3ZQF - chains A and C; structure by X-ray diffraction, 2.56 A resolution.

[Chain A]
Name: Tetracycline repressor protein class B from transposon TN10, tetracycline repressor protein class D
Organism: Escherichia coli
UniProt: chimeric construct of P04483, P0ACT4: residues 1-187 from P04483 (TETR2_ECOLI) positions 1-187 (same numbers); residues 188-208 from P0ACT4 positions 188-208 (same numbers)
Amino-acid sequence (208 residues; row label = number of the first residue in the row):
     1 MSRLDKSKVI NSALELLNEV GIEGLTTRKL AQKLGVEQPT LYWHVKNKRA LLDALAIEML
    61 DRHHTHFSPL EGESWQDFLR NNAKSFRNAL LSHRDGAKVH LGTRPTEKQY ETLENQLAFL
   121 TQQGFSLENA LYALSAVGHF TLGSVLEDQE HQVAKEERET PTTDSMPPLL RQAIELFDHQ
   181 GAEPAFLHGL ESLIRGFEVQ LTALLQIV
Disordered / not traced: 1-2, 67-72, 152-165, 206-208
Differences from the reference sequence: engineered mutation S68 (Cys in P04483), N88 (Cys in P04483), T121 (Cys in P04483), S144 (Cys in P04483)

[Chain C]
Name: Anti-inducer peptide TAP1
Amino-acid sequence (16 residues; row label = number of the first residue in the row):
     1 KASEGLARVA ALARSR
Disordered / not traced: 1-3

[How chain A and chain C interact]
Contacting residue pairs - 22 pairs, chain A then chain C:
  L60(A) - R14(C)
  H64(A) - S15(C)  hydrogen bond (side chain-backbone)
  H64(A) - R16(C)
  N82(A) - R16(C)  hydrogen bond
  F86(A) - S15(C)
  H100(A) - R14(C)  hydrogen bond (side chain-backbone)
  H100(A) - S15(C)
  G102(A) - R14(C)
  T103(A) - R14(C)  hydrogen bond (backbone-side chain)
  P105(A) - A10(C)
  P105(A) - A13(C)  hydrophobic
  Q109(A) - A13(C)  hydrogen bond (side chain-backbone)
  Q109(A) - R14(C)  hydrogen bond (side chain-backbone)
  Q109(A) - R16(C)
  Y110(A) - A10(C)
  Y110(A) - A13(C)  hydrophobic
  T112(A) - R16(C)
  L113(A) - V9(C)  hydrophobic
  L113(A) - L12(C)  hydrophobic
  L113(A) - R16(C)
  Q116(A) - R16(C)  hydrogen bond
  S135(A) - L12(C)
Interface residues without a listed pair, chain A (16 interface residues in all): L101, L134

[Overview]
16 residues of chain A face 7 of chain C across their interface, with 7 hydrogen bonds. Polar pairs include
H64(A)-S15(C), N82(A)-R16(C) and H100(A)-R14(C).
Here chain A is Tetracycline repressor protein class B from transposon TN10, tetracycline repressor protein
class D (Escherichia coli) and chain C is Anti-inducer peptide TAP1. Entry 3ZQF (Structure of Tetracycline
repressor in complex with antiinducer peptide-TAP1) was determined by X-ray diffraction together with 3ZQG,
3ZQH and 3ZQI from the same study.
